PDB entry 6CM9 | electron microscopy, 3.73 A resolution | chains G and S of the 9 polymer chains in the assembly

Chain G:
Protein: AP-1 complex subunit gamma-1
From: Mus musculus
UniProt: P22892 (AP1G1_MOUSE); residue numbers follow UniProt; this construct covers 1-595
Sequence (601 residues; each row starts with the number of its first residue):
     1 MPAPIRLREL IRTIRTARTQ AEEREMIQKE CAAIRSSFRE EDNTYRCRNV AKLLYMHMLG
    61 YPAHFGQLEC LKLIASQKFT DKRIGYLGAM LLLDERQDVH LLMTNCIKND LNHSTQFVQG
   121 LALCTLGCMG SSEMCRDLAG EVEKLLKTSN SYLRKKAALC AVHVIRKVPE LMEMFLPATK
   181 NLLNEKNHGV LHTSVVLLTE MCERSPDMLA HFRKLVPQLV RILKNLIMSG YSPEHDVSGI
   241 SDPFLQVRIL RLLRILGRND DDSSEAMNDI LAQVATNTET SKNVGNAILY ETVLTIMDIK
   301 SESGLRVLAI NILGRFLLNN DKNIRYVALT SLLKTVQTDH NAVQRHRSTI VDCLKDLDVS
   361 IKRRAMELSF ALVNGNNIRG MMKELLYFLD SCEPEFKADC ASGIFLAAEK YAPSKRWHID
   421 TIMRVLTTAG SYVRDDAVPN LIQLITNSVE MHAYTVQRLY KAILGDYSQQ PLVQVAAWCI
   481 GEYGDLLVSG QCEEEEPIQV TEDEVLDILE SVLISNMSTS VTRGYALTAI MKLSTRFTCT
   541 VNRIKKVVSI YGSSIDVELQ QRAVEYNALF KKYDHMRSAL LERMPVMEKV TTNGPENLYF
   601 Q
Unresolved in the structure: 1-3, 589-601
Construct notes: expression tag (596-601)

Chain S:
Protein: AP-1 complex subunit sigma-3
From: Homo sapiens
UniProt: Q96PC3 (AP1S3_HUMAN); residue numbers follow UniProt; this construct covers 1-154
Sequence (154 residues; row label = number of the first residue in the row):
     1 MIHFILLFSR QGKLRLQKWY ITLPDKERKK ITREIVQIIL SRGHRTSSFV DWKELKLVYK
    61 RYASLYFCCA IENQDNELLT LEIVHRYVEL LDKYFGNVCE LDIIFNFEKA YFILDEFIIG
   121 GEIQETSKKI AVKAIEDSDM LQEVSTVCQT MGER
Unresolved in the structure: 143-154
Construct notes: conflict C148 (Ser in Q96PC3)

Chain G / chain S interface:
Contacting residue pairs - 107 pairs, chain G then chain S:
  L7(G) - F107(S)  hydrophobic
  L7(G) - E108(S)
  R8(G) - N106(S)  hydrogen bond
  R8(G) - E108(S)  salt bridge
  I11(G) - I104(S)
  I11(G) - F107(S)  hydrophobic
  R15(G) - F105(S)
  A51(G) - F107(S)
  Y55(G) - F107(S)  hydrophobic
  H57(G) - D25(S)  salt bridge
  M58(G) - L14(S)
  M58(G) - R15(S)
  M58(G) - L16(S)  hydrophobic
  M58(G) - Q17(S)
  M58(G) - Y111(S)
  G60(G) - K29(S)
  F79(G) - S138(S)
  F79(G) - L141(S)  hydrophobic
  F79(G) - Q142(S)
  R83(G) - F112(S)
  R83(G) - S138(S)  hydrogen bond
  I84(G) - F112(S)  hydrophobic
  L87(G) - Y111(S)  hydrophobic
  L87(G) - F112(S)  hydrophobic
  M90(G) - K18(S)  hydrogen bond
  M90(G) - D115(S)
  L91(G) - Q17(S)
  L91(G) - R28(S)
  L91(G) - Y111(S)
  D94(G) - T22(S)
  D94(G) - R28(S)
  E95(G) - T22(S)
  R96(G) - P24(S)
  T115(G) - L141(S)
  F117(G) - A134(S)
  F117(G) - S138(S)
  F117(G) - L141(S)  hydrophobic
  C124(G) - D115(S)
  C124(G) - I119(S)  hydrophobic
  G127(G) - G120(S)
  C128(G) - K18(S)
  C128(G) - I119(S)  hydrophobic
  C128(G) - G120(S)
  Y152(G) - E116(S)  hydrogen bond
  Y152(G) - A134(S)  hydrophobic
  K155(G) - Q124(S)
  K155(G) - E125(S)  salt bridge
  K156(G) - D115(S)
  K156(G) - Q124(S)  hydrogen bond
  L159(G) - I119(S)  hydrophobic
  L159(G) - E122(S)
  L159(G) - I123(S)
  L159(G) - Q124(S)
  V162(G) - E122(S)
  R166(G) - E122(S)  salt bridge
  G189(G) - Q124(S)
  H192(G) - I123(S)  hydrogen bond (side chain-backbone)
  H192(G) - T126(S)
  T193(G) - I123(S)
  T193(G) - Q124(S)
  V196(G) - E122(S)
  E203(G) - Q74(S)  hydrogen bond
  E234(G) - S127(S)
  H235(G) - T126(S)  hydrogen bond
  H235(G) - S127(S)
  V237(G) - E82(S)
  V237(G) - R86(S)
  D242(G) - T126(S)
  P243(G) - L79(S)
  P243(G) - E82(S)
  F244(G) - L79(S)  hydrophobic
  F244(G) - E82(S)
  F244(G) - I83(S)  hydrophobic
  F244(G) - R86(S)
  F244(G) - T126(S)
  V247(G) - N76(S)
  V247(G) - L79(S)  hydrophobic
  R251(G) - D75(S)  salt bridge
  R251(G) - N76(S)
  R254(G) - Q74(S)  hydrogen bond (side chain-backbone)
  N283(G) - L78(S)
  N283(G) - L81(S)
  V284(G) - E82(S)
  N286(G) - L78(S)
  A287(G) - N76(S)  hydrogen bond (backbone-side chain)
  A287(G) - L78(S)
  Y290(G) - N76(S)
  Y290(G) - E77(S)
  E291(G) - N76(S)
  K322(G) - R45(S)  hydrogen bond (side chain-backbone)
  K322(G) - S47(S)
  N323(G) - S47(S)
  N323(G) - S48(S)
  Y326(G) - F49(S)  hydrophobic
  Y326(G) - K56(S)
  V327(G) - L78(S)  hydrophobic
  T330(G) - K56(S)
  D358(G) - R42(S)  salt bridge
  D358(G) - T46(S)
  D358(G) - S47(S)  hydrogen bond
  V359(G) - R42(S)
  S360(G) - S47(S)
  S360(G) - F49(S)  hydrogen bond (side chain-backbone)
  S360(G) - V50(S)
  R363(G) - D51(S)
  R364(G) - D51(S)  salt bridge
  R364(G) - K56(S)
Interface residues without a listed pair, chain G (68 interface residues in all): L54, L59, T80, C160, N187, H188, R248, I324, I361
Interface residues without a listed pair, chain S (56 interface residues in all): M1, W19, Y20, L101, I130, D137

Overview:
68 residues of chain G and 56 residues of chain S are in contact; the contacts include 13 hydrogen bonds and 7
salt bridges. Polar contacts include R8(G)-E108(S), H57(G)-D25(S) and K155(G)-E125(S).
Here chain G is AP-1 complex subunit gamma-1 (Mus musculus) and chain S is AP-1 complex subunit sigma-3 (Homo
sapiens). Entry 6CM9 (Structure of the cargo bound AP-1:Arf1:tetherin-Nef closed trimer monomeric subunit) was
determined by electron microscopy (same publication as 6D83, 6D84, 6DFF and 6CRI).
